2Q7Q - chains H and B of the 4 polymer chains in the assembly; structure by X-ray diffraction, 1.60 A resolution.

[Chain H]
Name: Aralkylamine dehydrogenase light chain
Organism: Alcaligenes faecalis
Notes: EC 1.4.99.4
UniProtKB: P84887 (AAUA_ALCFA); numbering as in UniProt (aligned over 59-182)
Sequence (124 residues; each row starts with the number of its first residue):
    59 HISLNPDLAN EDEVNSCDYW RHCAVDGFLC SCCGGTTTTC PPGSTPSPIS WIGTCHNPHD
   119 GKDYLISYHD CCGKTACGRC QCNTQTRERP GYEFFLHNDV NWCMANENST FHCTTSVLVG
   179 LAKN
Not modelled in the structure: 181-182
Sequence notes: modified residue (109)
Modified / non-standard residues: Trp109 (2-amino-3-(6,7-dioxo-6,7-dihydro-1H-indol-3-yl)-propionic acid; TRQ)
Cystine bridges: Cys75-Cys140, Cys81-Cys113, Cys88-Cys171, Cys90-Cys138, Cys91-Cys135, Cys98-Cys129, Cys130-Cys161
Covalent attachments: covalent link Trp109-Trp160
Residues lining bound ligands: 1-(4-chlorophenyl)methanamine (C2B): Asp84, Trp109, Asn156, Asp157, Val158, Asn159, Phe169

[Chain B]
Name: Aralkylamine dehydrogenase heavy chain
Organism: Alcaligenes faecalis
Notes: EC 1.4.99.4
UniProtKB: P84888 (AAUB_ALCFA); residues 73-433 here correspond to UniProt positions 30-390 (UniProt number = residue number - 43)
Sequence (361 residues; row label = number of the first residue in the row):
    73 REVLTGGHSV SAPQENRIYV MDSVFMHLTE SRVHVYDYTN GKFLGMVPTA FNGHVQVSND
   133 GKKIYTMTTY HERITRGKRS DVVEVWDADK LTFEKEISLP PKRVQGLNYD GLFRQTTDGK
   193 FIVLQNASPA TSIGIVDVAK GDYVEDVTAA AGCWSVIPQP NRPRSFMTIC GDGGLLTINL
   253 GEDGKVASQS RSKQMFSVKD DPIFIAPALD KDKAHFVSYY GNVYSADFSG DEVKVDGPWS
   313 LLNDEDKAKN WVPGGYNLVG LHRASGRMYV FMHPDGKEGT HKFPAAEIWV MDTKTKQRVA
   373 RIPGRDALSM TIDQQRNLML TLDGGNVNVY DISQPEPKLL RTIEGAAEAS LQVQFHPVGG
   433 V
Not modelled in the structure: 431-433
Cystine bridges: Cys225-Cys242
Residues lining bound ligands: 1-(4-chlorophenyl)methanamine (C2B): Phe97, Leu100, Asn124, Gln177, Gly178, Leu179

[How chain H and chain B interact]
Contacting residue pairs (49):
  Leu62(H) - Arg73(B)
  Leu62(H) - Glu74(B)
  Arg79(H) - Glu74(B)  salt bridge
  Cys90(H) - Phe115(B)
  Cys91(H) - Phe115(B)
  Gly92(H) - Phe115(B)
  Gly92(H) - Leu116(B)
  Thr96(H) - Glu74(B)
  Thr96(H) - Val75(B)
  Thr96(H) - Leu76(B)
  Thr96(H) - Thr77(B)  hydrogen bond (backbone-backbone)
  Thr97(H) - Leu76(B)
  Thr97(H) - Thr77(B)
  Thr97(H) - His80(B)
  Cys98(H) - Leu76(B)
  Cys98(H) - Thr77(B)  hydrogen bond (backbone-backbone)
  Cys98(H) - His80(B)
  Pro100(H) - His80(B)
  Pro100(H) - Ser81(B)
  Pro100(H) - Val82(B)
  Pro100(H) - Leu116(B)
  Pro100(H) - Lys162(B)
  Gly101(H) - Lys162(B)  hydrogen bond (backbone-backbone)
  Gly101(H) - Leu163(B)
  Gly101(H) - Thr164(B)
  Pro104(H) - Leu76(B)  hydrophobic
  Pro104(H) - Thr77(B)
  Pro104(H) - Gly78(B)
  His127(H) - Leu76(B)
  Asp128(H) - Leu76(B)
  Lys132(H) - Met118(B)  hydrogen bond (side chain-backbone)
  Lys132(H) - Leu163(B)  hydrogen bond (side chain-backbone)
  Thr133(H) - Glu102(B)
  Thr133(H) - Arg104(B)
  Thr133(H) - Met118(B)
  Thr133(H) - Pro120(B)
  Ala134(H) - Arg104(B)  hydrogen bond (backbone-side chain)
  Arg137(H) - His106(B)
  Arg137(H) - Tyr108(B)  hydrogen bond
  Arg137(H) - Phe115(B)
  Arg137(H) - Gly417(B)  hydrogen bond (side chain-backbone)
  Arg137(H) - Ala418(B)
  His170(H) - Met118(B)
  Thr173(H) - Leu76(B)
  Val175(H) - Glu74(B)
  Leu176(H) - Arg73(B)
  Leu176(H) - Glu74(B)  hydrogen bond (backbone-side chain)
  Val177(H) - Arg73(B)  hydrogen bond (backbone-backbone)
  Gly178(H) - Arg73(B)
Other interface residues (no listed pair), chain H (31 interface residues in all): Pro64, Ser102, Ser105, Tyr122, Cys129, Cys135, Ser174, Leu179
Other interface residues (no listed pair), chain B (25 interface residues in all): Gly117, Trp158, Asp161

[In short]
31 residues of chain H face 25 of chain B across their interface; the contacts include 10 hydrogen bonds and 1
salt bridge. Among the polar pairs are Arg79(H)-Glu74(B), Lys132(H)-Met118(B) and Lys132(H)-Leu163(B). Ligands
of chain H: 1-(4-chlorophenyl)methanamine. Ligands of chain B: 1-(4-chlorophenyl)methanamine.
Chain H is Aralkylamine dehydrogenase light chain and chain B is Aralkylamine dehydrogenase heavy chain, both
from Alcaligenes faecalis; the structure, Crystal structure of Alcaligenes faecalis AADH in complex with
p-chlorobenzylamine, was determined by X-ray diffraction together with 2HJ4 and 2HJB from the same study.
